6IID - chains A and F of the 6 polymer chains in the assembly; structure by X-ray diffraction, 2.99 A resolution.

Chain A:
Name: Nuclease EXOG, mitochondrial
Source organism: Homo sapiens
Notes: EC 3.1.30.-
Reference sequence: Q9Y2C4 (EXOG_HUMAN); residue numbers follow UniProt; this construct covers 42-368
Chain sequence (348 residues; each row starts with the number of its first residue):
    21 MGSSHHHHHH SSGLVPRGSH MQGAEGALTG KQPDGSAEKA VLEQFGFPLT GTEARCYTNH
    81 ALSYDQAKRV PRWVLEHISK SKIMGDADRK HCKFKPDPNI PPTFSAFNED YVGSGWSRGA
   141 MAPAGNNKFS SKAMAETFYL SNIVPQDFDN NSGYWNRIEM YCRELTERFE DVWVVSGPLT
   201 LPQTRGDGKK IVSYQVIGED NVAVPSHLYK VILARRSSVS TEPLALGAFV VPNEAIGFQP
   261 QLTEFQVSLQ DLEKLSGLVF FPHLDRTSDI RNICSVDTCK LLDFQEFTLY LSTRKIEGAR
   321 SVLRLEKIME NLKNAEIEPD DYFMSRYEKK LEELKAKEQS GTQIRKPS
Not modelled in the structure: 21-57, 354-368
Sequence notes: expression tag (21-41); engineered mutation Ala140 (His in Q9Y2C4)
Cystine bridges: Cys294-Cys299
Metal / ion sites: Mg2+: Asn171 (shared with 2 residues of chain E)
Curated features (UniProtKB/Swiss-Prot):
  - binding site (a divalent metal cation): Asn171
What the authors report for this chain:
  - binding site for the 12-nt DNA/RNA hybrid strand: Lys148, Phe168, Asn171, Asn176, Arg314
  - Mg2+ coordination: Asn171
  - catalytic residues: Asn171
  - conformationally variable residues: Asn171
  - specificity-determining residues: Asn171, Asn176
  - mutagenesis - N176A (20-fold): increased catalytic activity
  - mutagenesis - H140A/F168A (Kd 3.15 uM): decreased binding to R2-DNA/RNA
  - mutagenesis - F168A, C299A: unchanged catalytic activity
  - mutagenesis - H140A: abolished catalytic activity (proposed by the authors, not directly observed)

Chain F:
Molecule: 12-nt DNA strand
Sequence (12 nucleotides; numbered 1 to 12; the number before each row is that of its first residue):
     1 CGTGACATCC CG
Not modelled in the structure: 1

How chain A and chain F interact:
Contacting residue pairs - 12 pairs, chain A then chain F:
  Lys113(A) - DA5(F)  hydrogen bond to the base
  Lys113(A) - DC6(F)  base contact
  Lys115(A) - DG4(F)  salt bridge to the phosphate
  Pro116(A) - DT3(F)  phosphate contact
  Asp169(A) - DG12(F)  phosphate contact
  Ser172(A) - DG12(F)  hydrogen bond to the base
  Asn176(A) - DG12(F)  base contact
  Leu311(A) - DG12(F)  base contact
  Lys315(A) - DG12(F)  base contact
  Arg320(A) - DC9(F)  salt bridge to the phosphate
  Arg324(A) - DC10(F)  salt bridge to the phosphate
  Arg324(A) - DC11(F)  salt bridge to the phosphate
Interface residues without a listed pair, chain A (12 interface residues in all): His111, Phe307
Interface residues without a listed pair, chain F (9 interface residues in all): DT8

In short:
12 residues of chain A and 9 residues of chain F are in contact; the contacts include 2 hydrogen bonds and 4
salt bridges. Polar pairs include Lys113(A)-DA5(F), Ser172(A)-DG12(F) and Lys115(A)-DG4(F). The paper reports
the catalytic residue Asn171(A); N176A of chain A increases catalytic activity; 5 substitutions were tested in
all.
Here chain A is Nuclease EXOG, mitochondrial (Homo sapiens) and chain F is a 12-nt DNA strand. Entry 6IID
(Human EXOG-H140A in complex with RNA-DNA chimeric duplex) was determined by X-ray diffraction together with
5ZKI and 5ZKJ from the same study.
